PDB entry 8OM2 | electron microscopy, 2.57 A resolution | chains K and r of the 35 polymer chains in the assembly

[Chain K]
Name: 37S ribosomal protein S18, mitochondrial
From: Saccharomyces cerevisiae
UniProt: P42847 (RT18_YEAST); residue numbers follow UniProt; this construct covers 1-217
Amino-acid sequence (217 residues; each row starts with the number of its first residue):
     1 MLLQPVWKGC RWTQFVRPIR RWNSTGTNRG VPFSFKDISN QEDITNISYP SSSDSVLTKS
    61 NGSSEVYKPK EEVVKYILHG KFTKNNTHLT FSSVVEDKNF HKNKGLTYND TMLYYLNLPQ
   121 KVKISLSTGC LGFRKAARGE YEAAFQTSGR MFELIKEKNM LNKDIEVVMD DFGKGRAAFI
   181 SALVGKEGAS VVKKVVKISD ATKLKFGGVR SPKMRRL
Not modelled in the structure: 1-66

[Chain r]
Molecule: 15S mitochondrial rRNA
From: Saccharomyces cerevisiae
Sequence (1647 nucleotides; row label = number of the first residue in the row; note: 2 numbers in that range are skipped by the numbering (no residue carries them; nothing is unmodelled there)):
     1 GUAAAAAAUU UAUAAGAAUA UGAUGUUGGU UCAGAUUAAG CGCUAAAUAA GGACAUGACA
    61 CAUGCGAAUC AUACGUUUAU UAUUGAUAAG AUAAUAAAUA UGUGGUGUAA ACGUGAGUAA
   121 UUUUAUUAGG AAUUAAUGAA CUAUAGAAUA AGCUAAAUAC UUAAUAUAUU AUUAUAUAAA
   181 AAUAAUUUAU AUAAUAAAAA GGAUAUAUAU AUAAUAUAUA UUUAUCUAUA GUCAAGCCAA
   241 UAAUGGUUUA GGUAGUAGGU UUAUUAAGAG UUAAACCUAG CCAACGAUCC AUAAUCGAUA
   301 AUGAAAGUUA GAACGAUCAC GUUGACUCUG AAAUAUAGUC AAUAUCUAUA AGAUACAGCA
   361 GUGAGGAAUA UUGGACAAUG AUCGAAAGAU UGAUCCAGUU ACUUAUUAGG AUGAUAUAUA
   421 AAAAUAUUUU AUUUUAUUUA UAAAUAUUAA AUAUUUAUAA UAAUAAUAAU AAUAAUAUAU
   481 AUAUAUAAAU UGAUUAAAAA UAAAAUCCAU AAAUAAUUAA AAUAAUGAUA UUAAUUACCA
   541 UAUAUAUUUU UAUAUGGAUA UAUAUAUUAA UAAUAAUAUU AAUUUUAUUA UUAUUAAUAA
   601 UAUAUUUUAA UAGUCCUGAC UAAUAUUUGU GCCAGCAGUC GCGGUAACAC AAAGAGGGCG
   661 AGCGUUAAUC AUAAUGGUUU AAAGGAUCCG UAGAAUGAAU UAUAUAUUAU AAUUUAGAGU
   721 UAAUAAAAU
   731 UAAUUAAAGA AUUAUAAUAG UAAAGAUGAA AUAAUAAUAA UAAUUAUAAG ACUAAUAUAU
   791 GUGAAAAUAU UAAUUAAAUA UUAACUGACA UUGAGGGAUU AAAACUAGAG UAGCGAAACG
   851 GAUUCGAUAC CCGUGUAGUU CUAGUAGUAA ACUAUGAAUA CAAUUAUUUA UA
   904 UAUAUAUUAU AUAUAAAUAA UAAAUGAAAA UGAAAGUAUU CCACCUGAAG AGUACGUUAG
   964 CAAUAAUGAA ACUCAAAACA AUAGACGGUU ACAGACUUAA GCAGUGGAGC AUGUUAUUUA
  1024 AUUCGAUAAU CCACGACUAA CCUUACCAUA UUUUGAAUAU UAUAAUAAUU AUUAUAAUUA
  1084 UUAUAUUACA GGCGUUACAU UGUUGUCUUU AGUUCGUGCU GCAAAGUUUU AGAUUAAGUU
  1144 CAUAAACGAA CAAAACUCCA UAUAUAUAAU UUUAAUUAUA UAUAAUUUUA UAUUAUUUAU
  1204 UAAUAUAAAG AAAGGAAUUA AGACAAAUCA UAAUGAUCCU UAUAAUAUGG GUAAUAGACG
  1264 UGCUAUAAUA AAAUGAUAAU AAAAUUAUAU AAAAUAUAUU UAAUUAUAUU UAAUUAAUAA
  1324 UAUAAAACAU UUUAAUUUUU AAUAUAUUUU UUUAUUAUAU AUUAAUAUGA AUUAUAAUCU
  1384 GAAAUUCGAU UAUAUGAAAA AAGAAUUGCU AGUAAUACGU AAAUUAGUAU GUUACGGUGA
  1444 AUAUUCUAAC UGUUUCGCAC UAAUCACUCA UCACGCGUUG AAACAUAUUA UUAUCUUAUU
  1504 AUUUAUAUAA UAUUUUUUAA UAAAUAUUAA UAAUUAUUAA UUUAUAUUUA UUUAUAUCAG
  1564 AAAUAAUAUG AAUUAAUGCG AAGUUGAAAU ACAGUUACCG UAGGGGAACC UGCGGUGGGC
  1624 UUAUAAAUAU CUUAAAUAUU CUUACA
Not modelled in the structure: 1-11, 168-193, 210-215, 423-475, 546-547, 561-602, 764-768, 909-911, 1075-1078, 1228, 1529-1536
Metal / ion sites: K+ site 1: U19, G28, G29; K+ site 2: U19, C640, A979; K+ site 3: G22, U985; Mg2+ site 1 near A33 (its only coordinating residue here); K+ site 4: G40, G664, U665; K+ site 5: C54, A55; Mg2+ site 2: A55, U56, G115; K+ site 6: U72, A73, G384, A385; Mg2+ site 3 near A110 (its only coordinating residue here); K+ site 7: G113, U114, C359; K+ site 8: G115, G117, A294; Mg2+ site 4: A116, G117, A294; 54 more Mg2+ sites not listed; 26 more K+ sites not listed
What the authors report for this chain:
  - conformationally variable residues (side-chain flip): A1100

[Interface between chain K and chain r]
Contacting residue pairs - 88 pairs, chain K then chain r:
  His79(K) - A773(r)  sugar contact
  Lys81(K) - A772(r)  phosphate contact
  Lys81(K) - A773(r)  salt bridge to the phosphate
  Lys84(K) - U757(r)  salt bridge to the phosphate
  Asn85(K) - A756(r)  hydrogen bond to the phosphate
  Asn85(K) - U757(r)  hydrogen bond to the phosphate
  Asn86(K) - A754(r)  hydrogen bond to the phosphate
  Asn86(K) - G755(r)  hydrogen bond to the phosphate
  His88(K) - A754(r)  phosphate contact
  His88(K) - G755(r)  salt bridge to the phosphate
  His88(K) - U771(r)  base contact
  His88(K) - A772(r)  hydrogen bond to the sugar
  Thr90(K) - A772(r)  base contact
  Thr90(K) - A773(r)  sugar contact
  Asn117(K) - U775(r)  hydrogen bond to the phosphate
  Gln120(K) - U774(r)  sugar contact
  Lys121(K) - U748(r)  hydrogen bond to the sugar
  Lys121(K) - A749(r)  sugar contact
  Val122(K) - A749(r)  hydrogen bond to the sugar
  Val122(K) - G750(r)  sugar contact
  Val122(K) - A773(r)  base contact
  Lys123(K) - G750(r)  phosphate contact
  Ser125(K) - G750(r)  hydrogen bond to the sugar
  Ser125(K) - A772(r)  base contact
  Ser127(K) - A753(r)  hydrogen bond to the phosphate
  Ser127(K) - A754(r)  hydrogen bond to the phosphate
  Thr128(K) - A754(r)  phosphate contact
  Gly129(K) - A753(r)  phosphate contact
  Gly129(K) - A754(r)  hydrogen bond to the phosphate
  Cys130(K) - A753(r)  phosphate contact
  Arg134(K) - A753(r)  salt bridge to the phosphate
  Lys135(K) - A754(r)  base contact
  Lys135(K) - G755(r)  hydrogen bond to the base
  Lys135(K) - A756(r)  base contact
  Lys135(K) - A760(r)  phosphate contact
  Lys135(K) - A761(r)  salt bridge to the phosphate
  Ala136(K) - U757(r)  base contact
  Ala136(K) - A759(r)  phosphate contact
  Ala136(K) - A760(r)  phosphate contact
  Arg138(K) - A754(r)  salt bridge to the phosphate
  Arg138(K) - G755(r)  hydrogen bond to the base
  Arg138(K) - A756(r)  base contact
  Asp170(K) - A773(r)  phosphate contact
  Lys203(K) - A741(r)  sugar contact
  Lys203(K) - U742(r)  phosphate contact
  Leu204(K) - A740(r)  hydrogen bond to the sugar
  Leu204(K) - A741(r)  sugar contact
  Lys205(K) - A740(r)  sugar contact
  Lys205(K) - A741(r)  sugar contact
  Phe206(K) - G739(r)  hydrogen bond to the base
  Phe206(K) - A740(r)  hydrogen bond to the base
  Phe206(K) - C782(r)  base contact
  Phe206(K) - U783(r)  sugar contact
  Phe206(K) - A784(r)  stacking on the base
  Gly207(K) - C782(r)  sugar contact
  Gly207(K) - U783(r)  sugar contact
  Gly208(K) - A740(r)  base contact
  Gly208(K) - C782(r)  hydrogen bond to the base
  Val209(K) - U742(r)  sugar contact
  Val209(K) - G780(r)  base contact
  Val209(K) - A842(r)  base contact
  Val209(K) - G843(r)  sugar contact
  Arg210(K) - G843(r)  hydrogen bond to the sugar
  Arg210(K) - C844(r)  hydrogen bond to the sugar
  Arg210(K) - C1616(r)  salt bridge to the phosphate
  Arg210(K) - G1617(r)  salt bridge to the phosphate
  Ser211(K) - C844(r)  sugar contact
  Pro212(K) - C844(r)  phosphate contact
  Pro212(K) - G845(r)  phosphate contact
  Lys213(K) - C844(r)  phosphate contact
  Lys213(K) - G845(r)  hydrogen bond to the phosphate
  Lys213(K) - A846(r)  salt bridge to the phosphate
  Lys213(K) - U1614(r)  phosphate contact
  Lys213(K) - G1615(r)  salt bridge to the phosphate
  Arg215(K) - A756(r)  phosphate contact
  Arg215(K) - U757(r)  salt bridge to the phosphate
  Arg215(K) - G758(r)  salt bridge to the phosphate
  Arg215(K) - C861(r)  hydrogen bond to the sugar
  Arg215(K) - C862(r)  salt bridge to the phosphate
  Arg216(K) - C860(r)  hydrogen bond to the sugar
  Arg216(K) - C861(r)  salt bridge to the phosphate
  Arg216(K) - U1598(r)  hydrogen bond to the base
  Arg216(K) - U1614(r)  salt bridge to the phosphate
  Arg216(K) - G1615(r)  salt bridge to the phosphate
  Leu217(K) - G758(r)  phosphate contact
  Leu217(K) - C861(r)  sugar contact
  Leu217(K) - U1598(r)  sugar contact
  Leu217(K) - U1599(r)  phosphate contact
Interface residues without a listed pair, chain K (38 interface residues in all): Ser92, Met214
Interface residues without a listed pair, chain r (42 interface residues in all): U751, A752, A781

[Overview]
Chain K and chain r form an interface of 38 and 42 residues respectively, with 24 hydrogen bonds, 16 salt
bridges and 1 aromatic stacking contact. Polar pairs include Lys135(K)-G755(r), Arg138(K)-G755(r) and
Phe206(K)-G739(r). U19(r), G28(r) and G29(r) coordinate K+ site 1. U19(r), C640(r) and A979(r) form the K+
site 2. From the paper: conformational variability at A1100(r).
Chain K is 37S ribosomal protein S18, mitochondrial and chain r is 15S mitochondrial rRNA, both from
Saccharomyces cerevisiae; the structure, Small subunit of yeast mitochondrial ribosome in complex with
METTL17/Rsm22, was determined by electron microscopy together with 8OM3 and 8OM4 from the same study.
